PDB entry 1PVC | X-ray diffraction, 2.40 A resolution | chains 2 and 3 of the 5 polymer chains in the assembly

== Chain 2 ==
Molecule: Poliovirus type 3, sabin strain
Source organism: Poliovirus type 3 (strains P3/LEON/37 AND P3/LEON 12A[1]B)
UniProt: P03302 (POLG_POL3L); residues 1-271 here correspond to UniProt positions 70-340 (UniProt number = residue number + 69)
Chain sequence (271 residues; each row starts with the number of its first residue):
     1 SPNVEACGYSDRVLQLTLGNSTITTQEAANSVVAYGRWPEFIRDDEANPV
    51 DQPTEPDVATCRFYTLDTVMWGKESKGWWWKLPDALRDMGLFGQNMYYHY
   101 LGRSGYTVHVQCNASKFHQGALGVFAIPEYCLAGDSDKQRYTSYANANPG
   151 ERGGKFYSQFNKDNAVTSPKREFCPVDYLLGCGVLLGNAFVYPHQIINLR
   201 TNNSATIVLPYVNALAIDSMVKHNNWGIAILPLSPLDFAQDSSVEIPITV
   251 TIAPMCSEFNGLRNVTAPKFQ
Unresolved in the structure: 1-5
Curated features (UniProtKB/Swiss-Prot):
  - site: Q271 (Cleavage)

== Chain 3 ==
Molecule: Poliovirus type 3, sabin strain
Source organism: Poliovirus type 3 (strains P3/LEON/37 AND P3/LEON 12A[1]B)
Chain sequence (238 residues; numbered 1 to 238; the number before each row is that of its first residue):
     1 GLPVLNTPGSNQYLTSDNHQSPCAIPEFDVTPPIDIPGEVKNMMELAEID
    51 TMIPLNLESTKRNTMDMYRVTLSDSADLSQPILCLSLSPAFDPRLSHTML
   101 GEVLNYYTHWAGSLKFTFLFCGSMMATGKILVAYAPPGAQPPTSRKEAML
   151 GTHVIWDLGLQSSCTMVVPWISNVTYRQTTQDSFTEGGYISMFYQTRIVV
   201 PLSTPKSMSMLGFVSACNDFSVRLLRDTTHISQSALPQ
Unresolved in the structure: 236-238

== How chain 2 and chain 3 interact ==
Pairs across the interface (72):
  Y35(2) with P37(3), hydrophobic; G38(3)
  R37(2) with D35(3), salt bridge; I36(3); P37(3)
  E46(2) with I34(3); D35(3), hydrogen bond (side chain-backbone)
  K116(2) with S123(3); M124(3), hydrogen bond (backbone-backbone); M125(3), hydrogen bond (backbone-backbone)
  F117(2) with S123(3); M125(3), hydrophobic; S203(3); T204(3); P205(3)
  H118(2) with S123(3)
  Q119(2) with C121(3); G122(3); S123(3), hydrogen bond (side chain-backbone); P205(3); S207(3), hydrogen bond (side chain-backbone); M208(3)
  G120(2) with C121(3)
  A121(2) with C121(3), hydrophobic
  D177(2) with M65(3)
  Y178(2) with N63(3); M65(3), hydrophobic
  L185(2) with Y68(3); H97(3)
  L186(2) with M52(3), hydrophobic; Y68(3)
  G187(2) with T51(3); M52(3), hydrogen bond (backbone-backbone); Y68(3), hydrogen bond (backbone-side chain)
  N188(2) with T51(3); H97(3), hydrogen bond (side chain-backbone); T98(3); M99(3), hydrogen bond (side chain-backbone)
  F190(2) with I49(3); D50(3); M52(3), hydrophobic; F213(3), hydrophobic
  V191(2) with I49(3), hydrophobic; M99(3), hydrophobic
  I196(2) with L119(3), hydrophobic
  N198(2) with L119(3); F120(3), hydrogen bond (side chain-backbone); C121(3)
  R200(2) with F120(3); G122(3); S123(3), hydrogen bond (side chain-backbone); M124(3); A126(3), hydrogen bond (side chain-backbone); G159(3), hydrogen bond (side chain-backbone)
  T201(2) with S162(3)
  V212(2) with P37(3), hydrophobic
  N213(2) with I36(3)
  L215(2) with I34(3)
  A216(2) with I34(3)
  P232(2) with M65(3); R69(3), hydrogen bond (backbone-side chain)
  L233(2) with R69(3), hydrogen bond (backbone-side chain); L211(3), hydrophobic
  S234(2) with R69(3); C121(3); S209(3), hydrogen bond
  P235(2) with R69(3)
  F238(2) with P205(3)
  A239(2) with S203(3); P205(3)
  Q240(2) with T204(3), hydrogen bond (side chain-backbone); P205(3)
Interface residues without a listed pair, chain 2 (37 interface residues in all): R12, P210, Y211, A214, D237
Interface residues without a listed pair, chain 3 (41 interface residues in all): T64, M67, L158, L160, P201, L202, K206

== Summary ==
Chain 2 and chain 3 form an interface of 37 and 41 residues respectively, with 17 hydrogen bonds and 1 salt
bridge. Polar contacts include R37(2)-D35(3), E46(2)-D35(3) and Q119(2)-S123(3).
Chain 2 is Poliovirus type 3, sabin strain and chain 3 is Poliovirus type 3, sabin strain, both from
Poliovirus type 3 (strains P3/LEON/37 AND P3/LEON 12A[1]B); the structure, Refinement of the sabin strain of
type 3 poliovirus at 2.4 angstroms and the crystal structures ..., was determined by X-ray diffraction.
